PDB entry 6C31 | X-ray diffraction, 3.00 A resolution | chains D and L of the 6 polymer chains in the assembly

# Chain D
Name: TetR family transcriptional regulator
From: Mycobacterium tuberculosis (strain ATCC 25618 / H37Rv)
UniProtKB: L0T5M0 (L0T5M0_MYCTU); numbering as in UniProt (aligned over 1-201)
Sequence (214 residues; row label = number of the first residue in the row):
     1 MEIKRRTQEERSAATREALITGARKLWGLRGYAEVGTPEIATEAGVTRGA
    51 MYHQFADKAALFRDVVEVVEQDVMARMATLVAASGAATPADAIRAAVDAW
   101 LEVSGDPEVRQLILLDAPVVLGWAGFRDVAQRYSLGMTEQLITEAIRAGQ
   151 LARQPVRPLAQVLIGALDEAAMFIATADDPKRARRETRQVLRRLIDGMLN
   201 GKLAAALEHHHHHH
Unresolved in the structure: 1-6, 201-214
Sequence notes: expression tag (202-214)
What the authors report for this chain:
  - binding site for the 23-nt DNA strand: Thr37, Thr47, Arg48, Tyr52
  - mutagenesis - T37V, T47V, Y52F: decreased binding to the 23-nt DNA strand
  - mutagenesis - R48M: abolished binding to the 23-nt DNA strand
  - specificity-determining residues: Arg48

# Chain L
Molecule: 23-nt DNA strand
Sequence (23 nucleotides; row label = number of the first residue in the row):
     1 GTTACCGGCAGTCTGCTTGTAAA

# Interface between chain D and chain L
Pairs across the interface (13; chain D residue first):
  Thr7(D) with DA23(L), phosphate contact
  Gln8(D) with DA23(L), sugar contact
  Gly36(D) with DT14(L), phosphate contact
  Thr37(D) with DT14(L), hydrogen bond to the phosphate
  Pro38(D) with DC13(L), phosphate contact; DT14(L), phosphate contact
  Arg48(D) with DT14(L), base contact; DG15(L), hydrogen bond to the base
  Tyr52(D) with DT14(L), sugar contact; DG15(L), hydrogen bond to the phosphate
  Asp57(D) with DG15(L), phosphate contact
  Lys58(D) with DT14(L), salt bridge to the phosphate; DG15(L), hydrogen bond to the phosphate
Other interface residues (no listed pair), chain D (10 interface residues in all): Val35
Other interface residues (no listed pair), chain L (5 interface residues in all): DA22

# In short
The interface between chain D and chain L involves 10 residues on one side and 5 on the other, with 4 hydrogen
bonds and 1 salt bridge. Among the polar pairs are Arg48(D)-DG15(L), Thr37(D)-DT14(L) and Tyr52(D)-DG15(L).
From the paper: a binding site for the 23-nt DNA strand at Thr37(D), Thr47(D) and Arg48(D) among others; T37V,
T47V and Y52F of chain D reduce binding to the 23-nt DNA strand.
Chain D is TetR family transcriptional regulator (Mycobacterium tuberculosis (strain ATCC 25618 / H37Rv)) and
chain L is a 23-nt DNA strand; the structure, Crystal structure of TetR family protein Rv0078 in complex with
DNA, was determined by X-ray diffraction (same publication as 5WM9).
